PDB entry 1P7J | X-ray diffraction, 2.10 A resolution | chain A

[Chain A]
Name: Segmentation polarity homeobox protein engrailed
From: Drosophila melanogaster
Notes: fragment: Homeodomain
Reference sequence: P02836 (HMEN_DROME); residues 1-59 here correspond to UniProt positions 454-512 (UniProt number = residue number + 453)
Sequence (59 residues; row label = number of the first residue in the row):
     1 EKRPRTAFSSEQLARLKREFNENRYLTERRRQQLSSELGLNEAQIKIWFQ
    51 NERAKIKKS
Not modelled in the structure: 1-2, 56-59
Construct notes: engineered mutation Glu52 (Lys505 in P02836)
UniProt features mapped onto this chain:
  - DNA-binding region: Glu1 (Homeobox)

[Overview]
Curated annotation (UniProt) lists a DNA-binding region.
Chain A is Segmentation polarity homeobox protein engrailed (Drosophila melanogaster); the structure, Crystal
structure of engrailed homeodomain mutant K52E, was determined by X-ray diffraction together with 1P7I from
the same study.
